PDB entry 7EO5 | X-ray diffraction, 2.00 A resolution | chain A

== Chain A ==
Molecule: Bromodomain-containing protein 2
Source organism: Homo sapiens
Reference sequence: P25440 (BRD2_HUMAN); residues 348-455 here = UniProt positions 348-455
Chain sequence (115 residues; row label = number of the first residue in the row):
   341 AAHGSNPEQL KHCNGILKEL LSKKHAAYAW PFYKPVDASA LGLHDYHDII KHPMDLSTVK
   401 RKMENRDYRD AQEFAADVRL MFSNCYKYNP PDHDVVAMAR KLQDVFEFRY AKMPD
Sequence notes: expression tag (341-347)
Small-molecule neighbours: BUX (7-chloranyl-2-[(3-chlorophenyl)amino]pyrano[3,4-e][1,3]oxazine-4,5-dione): Trp370, Pro371, Phe372, Val376, Leu381, Leu383, Tyr386, Cys425, Tyr428, Asn429, Val435
Swiss-Prot annotation at these positions:
  - mutagenesis: Val376 (V376A: Abolished binding to histone H4 acetylated at 'Lys-12' (H4K12ac)), Leu381 (L381A: Reduced binding to histone H4 acetylated at 'Lys-12' (H4K12ac)), Leu383 (L383A: Reduced binding to histone H4 acetylated at 'Lys-12' (H4K12ac)), Asn429 (N429A: Abolished binding to histone H4 acetylated at 'Lys-12' (H4K12ac))

== In short ==
Chain A binds compound BUX. UniProt lists 4 mutagenesis sites.
Chain A is Bromodomain-containing protein 2 (Homo sapiens); the structure, Crystal structure of pyrano 1,3,
oxazine derivative in complex with the second bromodomain of BRD2, was determined by X-ray diffraction (same
publication as 7ENV and 7ENZ).
